PDB entry 8JA5 | X-ray diffraction, 2.79 A resolution | chains L and A of the 3 polymer chains in the assembly

[Chain L]
Molecule: 14F8 antibody light chain
From: Mus musculus
Notes: antibody fragment or engineered binder
Amino-acid sequence (216 residues; row label = number of the first residue in the row):
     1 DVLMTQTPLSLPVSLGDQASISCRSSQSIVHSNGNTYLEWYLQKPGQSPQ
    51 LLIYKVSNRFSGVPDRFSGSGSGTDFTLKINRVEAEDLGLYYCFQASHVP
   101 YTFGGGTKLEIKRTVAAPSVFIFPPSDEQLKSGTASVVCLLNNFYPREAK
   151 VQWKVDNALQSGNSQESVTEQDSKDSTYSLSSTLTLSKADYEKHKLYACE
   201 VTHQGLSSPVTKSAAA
Cystine bridges: C23-C93, C139-C199

[Chain A]
Molecule: Glycoprotein G
From: Nipah henipavirus
Reference sequence: Q9IH62 (GLYCP_NIPAV); residues 186-602 here = UniProt positions 186-602
Amino-acid sequence (423 residues; numbered 186 to 608; the number before each row is that of its first residue):
   186 NNICLQKTSNQILKPKLISYTLPVVGQSGTCITDPLLAMDEGYFAYSHLE
   236 RIGSCSRGVSKQRIIGVGEVLDRGDEVPSLFMTNVWTPPNPNTVYHCSAV
   286 YNNEFYYVLCAVSTVGDPILNSTYWSGSLMMTRLAVKPKSNGGGYNQHQL
   336 ALRSIEKGRYDKVMPYGPSGIKQGDTLYFPAVGFLVRTEFKYNDSNCPIT
   386 KCQYSKPENCRLSMGIRPNSHYILRSGLLKYNLSDGENPKVVFIEISDQR
   436 LSIGSPSKIYDSLGQPVFYQASFSWDTMIKFGDVLTVNPLVVNWRNNTVI
   486 SRPGQSQCPRFNTCPEICWEGVYNDAFLIDRINWISAGVFLDSNQTAENP
   536 VFTVFKDNEILYRAQLASEDTNAQKTITNCFLLKNKIWCISLVEIYDTGD
   586 NVIRPKLFAVKIPEQCTHHHHHH
Disordered / not traced: 603-608
Sequence notes: expression tag (603-608)
Cystine bridges: C189-C601, C216-C240, C282-C295, C382-C395, C387-C499, C493-C503, C565-C574
Covalently attached groups: N-acetylglucosamine (NAG) linked to N306, N417, N481; glycan linked to N529
Curated features (UniProtKB/Swiss-Prot):
  - glycosylation (N-linked (GlcNAc...) asparagine): N306, N378, N417, N481, N529
  - natural variant: R248 (R248K: In strain: Isolate NiV/KHM/CSUR38), T272 (T272A: In strain: Isolate NiV/MY/99/VRI-0626), G327 (G327D: In strain: Isolate NiV/KHM/CSUR38), I408 (I408V: In strain: Isolate NiV/KHM/CSUR38), V426 (V426I: In strain: Isolate NiV/KHM/CSUR38), L470 (L470Q: In strain: Isolate NiV/KHM/CSUR38), N478 (N478S: In strain: Isolate NiV/KHM/CSUR38), N481 (N481D: In strain: Isolate NiV/KHM/CSUR38)

[How chain L and chain A interact]
Pairs across the interface (14):
  H31(L) with G214(A); D585(A), hydrogen bond (side chain-backbone)
  S32(L) with Q212(A); S213(A); G214(A); D585(A), hydrogen bond
  N33(L) with S213(A); G214(A); I237(A); G238(A)
  N35(L) with I237(A)
  Y37(L) with G238(A)
  V99(L) with N586(A)
  Y101(L) with N586(A), hydrogen bond
Other interface residues (no listed pair), chain A (8 interface residues in all): Y581
Interface features reported in the paper:
  - specific contacts: H31(L)-D585(A) (hydrogen bond), S32(L)-D585(A) (hydrogen bond), N33(L)-G214(A)
  - epitope / paratope residues, chain L: H31(L), S32(L), N33(L)
  - epitope / paratope residues, chain A: G214(A), D585(A)

[Summary]
Chain L and chain A form an interface of 7 and 8 residues respectively, with 3 hydrogen bonds. Among the polar
pairs are H31(L)-D585(A), S32(L)-D585(A) and Y101(L)-N586(A). The paper describes hydrogen bonds between
H31(L) and D585(A) and S32(L) and D585(A); a contact between N33(L) and G214(A). The paper reports
epitope/paratope residues H31(L), S32(L) and G214(A) among others.
Here chain L is 14F8 antibody light chain (Mus musculus) and chain A is Glycoprotein G (Nipah henipavirus).
Entry 8JA5 (Crystal structure of Nipah Virus attachment (G) glycoprotein in complex with neutralizing antibody
14F8) was determined by X-ray diffraction together with 8JR3 and 8JR5 from the same study.
